Entry 5ODY (X-ray diffraction, 1.15 A resolution); this record covers chain A.

Chain A:
Name: Galectin-3
Organism: Homo sapiens
Reference sequence: P17931 (LEG3_HUMAN); residue numbers follow UniProt; this construct covers 113-250
Amino-acid sequence (138 residues; each row starts with the number of its first residue):
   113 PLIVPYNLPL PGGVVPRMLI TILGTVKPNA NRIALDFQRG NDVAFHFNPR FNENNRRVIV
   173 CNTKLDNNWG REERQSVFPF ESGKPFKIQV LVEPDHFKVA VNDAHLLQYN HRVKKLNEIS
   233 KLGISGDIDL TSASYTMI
Residues lining bound ligands: 9SK (5,6-bis(fluoranyl)-3-[[(2R,3S,4S,5R,6S)-2-(hydroxymethyl)-6-[(2S,3R,4S,5R,6R)-6-(hydroxymethyl)-3,5-bis(oxidanyl)-4-[4-[3,4,5-tris(fluoranyl)phenyl]-1,2,3-triazol-1-yl]oxan-2-yl]sulfanyl-3,5-bis(oxidanyl)oxan-4-yl]oxymethyl]chromen-2-one): Arg144, Ile145, Ala146, His158, Asn160, Arg162, Glu165, Val172, Asn174, Trp181, Glu184, Arg186, Ser237, Gly238

Overview:
Bound to chain A: compound 9SK.
Chain A is Galectin-3 (Homo sapiens); the structure, Galectin-3C in complex with dithiogalactoside derivative,
was determined by X-ray diffraction (same publication as 5OAX).
